Entry 4OV7 (X-ray diffraction, 2.70 A resolution); this record covers chains B and I of the 4 polymer chains in the assembly.

== Chain B ==
Protein: Ancestral Steroid Receptor 2 DBD helix mutant
From: synthetic construct
Notes: fragment: DNA binding domain
Sequence (82 residues; numbered 1 to 82; the number before each row is that of its first residue):
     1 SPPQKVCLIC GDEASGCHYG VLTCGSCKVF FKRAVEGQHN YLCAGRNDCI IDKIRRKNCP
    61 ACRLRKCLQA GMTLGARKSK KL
Disordered / not traced: 1-4, 75-82
Bound ions: Zn2+ site 1: Cys-7, Cys-10, Cys-24, Cys-27; Zn2+ site 2: Cys-43, Cys-49, Cys-59, Cys-62

== Chain I ==
Molecule: 18-nt DNA strand
Sequence (18 nucleotides; each row starts with the number of its first residue):
     1 CCAGAACAGA GTGTTCTG

== Chain B / chain I interface ==
Contacting residue pairs - 10 pairs, chain B then chain I:
  Gly-16(B) / DC2(I)  phosphate contact
  Cys-17(B) / DC2(I)  hydrogen bond to the phosphate
  Cys-17(B) / DA3(I)  phosphate contact
  His-18(B) / DC2(I)  sugar contact
  His-18(B) / DA3(I)  salt bridge to the phosphate
  Tyr-19(B) / DA3(I)  hydrogen bond to the phosphate
  Tyr-19(B) / DG4(I)  hydrogen bond to the phosphate
  Lys-28(B) / DG4(I)  hydrogen bond to the base
  Lys-32(B) / DG4(I)  salt bridge to the phosphate
  Arg-33(B) / DA6(I)  base contact
Interface residues without a listed pair, chain B (9 interface residues in all): Ser-15, Val-29
Interface residues without a listed pair, chain I (6 interface residues in all): DA5, DC7

== Summary ==
The interface between chain B and chain I involves 9 residues on one side and 6 on the other; the contacts
include 4 hydrogen bonds and 2 salt bridges. Polar pairs include Lys-28(B)/DG4(I), Cys-17(B)/DC2(I) and
Tyr-19(B)/DA3(I). Cys-7(B), Cys-10(B), Cys-24(B) and Cys-27(B) coordinate Zn2+ site 1.
Here chain B is Ancestral Steroid Receptor 2 DBD helix mutant (synthetic construct) and chain I is an 18-nt
DNA strand. Entry 4OV7 (Ancestral Steroid Receptor 2 DBD helix mutant - SRE DNA complex) was determined by
X-ray diffraction, deposited together with 4OLN, 4OND and 4OOR.
